4O4I - chains C and D of the 6 polymer chains in the assembly; structure by X-ray diffraction, 2.40 A resolution.

[Chain C]
Protein: Tubulin alpha-1B chain
Organism: Bos taurus
Reference sequence: P81947 (TBA1B_BOVIN); numbering as in UniProt (aligned over 1-451)
Amino-acid sequence (451 residues; numbered 1 to 451; the number before each row is that of its first residue):
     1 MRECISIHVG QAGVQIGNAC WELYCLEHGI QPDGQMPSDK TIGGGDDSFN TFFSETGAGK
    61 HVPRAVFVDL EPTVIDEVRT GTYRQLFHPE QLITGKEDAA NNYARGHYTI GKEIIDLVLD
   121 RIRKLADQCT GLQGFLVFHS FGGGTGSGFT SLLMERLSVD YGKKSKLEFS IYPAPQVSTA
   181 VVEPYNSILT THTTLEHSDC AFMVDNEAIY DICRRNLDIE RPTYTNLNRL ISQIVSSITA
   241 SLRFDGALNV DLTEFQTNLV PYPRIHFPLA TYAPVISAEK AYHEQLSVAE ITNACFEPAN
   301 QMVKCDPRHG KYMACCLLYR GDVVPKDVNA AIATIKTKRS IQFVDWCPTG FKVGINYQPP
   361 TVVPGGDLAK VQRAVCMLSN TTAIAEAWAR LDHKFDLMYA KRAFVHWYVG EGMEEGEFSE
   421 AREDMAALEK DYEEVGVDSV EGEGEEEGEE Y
Unresolved in the structure: 441-451
Bound ions: Ca2+: Asp39, Thr41, Gly44, Glu55
Ligand contacts: GTP (guanosine-5'-triphosphate): Gly10, Gln11, Ala12, Gln15, Ile16, Asp69, Asp98, Ala99, Ala100, Asn101, Asn102, Ser140, Gly142, Gly143, Gly144, Thr145, Gly146, Ile171, Pro173, Val177, Ser178, Thr179, Glu183, Asn206, Tyr224, Leu227, Asn228, Ile231

[Chain D]
Protein: Tubulin beta-2B chain
Organism: Bos taurus
Reference sequence: Q6B856 (TBB2B_BOVIN); the author numbering skips numbers that UniProt does not, so the offset changes along the chain: 1-42 = UniProt 1-42; 45-360 = UniProt 43-358; 369-455 = UniProt 359-445
Amino-acid sequence (445 residues; each row starts with the number of its first residue; note: 10 numbers in that range are skipped by the numbering (no residue carries them; nothing is unmodelled there)):
     1 MREIVHIQAG QCGNQIGAKF WEVISDEHGI DPTGSYHGDS DL
    45 QLERINVYYN EATGNKYVPR AILVDLEPGT MDSVRSGPFG QIFRPDNFVF GQSGAGNNWA
   105 KGHYTEGAEL VDSVLDVVRK ESESCDCLQG FQLTHSLGGG TGSGMGTLLI SKIREEYPDR
   165 IMNTFSVMPS PKVSDTVVEP YNATLSVHQL VENTDETYCI DNEALYDICF RTLKLTTPTY
   225 GDLNHLVSAT MSGVTTCLRF PGQLNADLRK LAVNMVPFPR LHFFMPGFAP LTSRGSQQYR
   285 ALTVPELTQQ MFDSKNMMAA CDPRHGRYLT VAAIFRGRMS MKEVDEQMLN VQNKNSSYFV
   345 EWIPNNVKTA VCDIPP
   369 RGLKMSATFI GNSTAIQELF KRISEQFTAM FRRKAFLHWY TGEGMDEMEF TEAESNMNDL
   429 VSEYQQYQDA TADEQGEFEE EEGEDEA
Unresolved in the structure: 442-455
Swiss-Prot annotation at these positions:
  - motif: Met1 to Ile4 (MREI motif)
  - binding site (GTP): Gln11, Glu71, Ser140, Gly144, Thr145, Gly146, Asn206, Asn228
  - binding site (Mg(2+)): Glu71
  - modified residue: Ser40 (Phosphoserine), Thr57 (Phosphothreonine), Lys60 (N6-acetyllysine), Ser174 (Phosphoserine), Thr287 (Phosphothreonine), Thr292 (Phosphothreonine), Arg320 (Omega-N-methylarginine), Glu448 (5-glutamyl polyglutamate)
  - cross-link (Glycyl lysine isopeptide (Lys-Gly)): Lys60 (interchain with G-Cter in ubiquitin), Lys326 (interchain with G-Cter in ubiquitin)
Bound ions: Mg2+: Gln11 (together with GDP)
Ligand contacts:
  - epothilone a (EP): Cys213, Leu217, Leu219, Asp226, His229, Leu230, Ala233, Phe272, Pro274, Leu275, Thr276, Arg278, Gln281, Arg284, Ala285, Leu286, Leu371
  - GDP (guanosine-5'-diphosphate): Ala9, Gly10, Gln11, Cys12, Gln15, Ile16, Asp69, Asn101, Ser140, Gly142, Gly143, Gly144, Thr145, Gly146, Val171, Pro173, Val177, Ser178, Glu183, Asn206, Leu209, Tyr224, Leu227, Asn228

[How chain C and chain D interact]
Pairs across the interface - 54 pairs, chain C then chain D:
  Gln11(C) - Gln247(D)  hydrogen bond
  Lys96(C) - Arg2(D)
  Lys96(C) - Asp130(D)  salt bridge
  Glu97(C) - Arg2(D)  salt bridge
  Glu97(C) - Cys131(D)
  Glu97(C) - Arg164(D)  salt bridge
  Glu97(C) - Arg253(D)  salt bridge
  Asp98(C) - Asp251(D)
  Asp98(C) - Lys254(D)  salt bridge
  Ala100(C) - Arg253(D)
  Ala100(C) - Lys254(D)
  Ala100(C) - Val257(D)
  Asn101(C) - Lys254(D)
  Arg105(C) - Arg253(D)
  Pro175(C) - Asn349(D)
  Ser178(C) - Lys352(D)  hydrogen bond
  Thr179(C) - Gln247(D)
  Thr179(C) - Leu248(D)
  Thr179(C) - Asn258(D)  hydrogen bond (backbone-side chain)
  Ala180(C) - Asn258(D)
  Ala180(C) - Lys352(D)
  Val181(C) - Asn258(D)  hydrogen bond (backbone-side chain)
  Val181(C) - Ile347(D)  hydrophobic
  Val181(C) - Asn349(D)
  Val182(C) - Val257(D)  hydrophobic
  Tyr210(C) - Asp329(D)
  Glu220(C) - Lys326(D)
  Arg221(C) - Met325(D)  hydrogen bond
  Arg221(C) - Asp329(D)  salt bridge
  Tyr224(C) - Gln247(D)
  Lys394(C) - Asn349(D)
  Leu397(C) - Trp346(D)
  Leu397(C) - Pro348(D)  hydrophobic
  Leu397(C) - Ala440(D)  hydrophobic
  Met398(C) - Trp346(D)  hydrogen bond (backbone-backbone)
  Met398(C) - Pro348(D)
  Lys401(C) - Phe262(D)
  Lys401(C) - Trp346(D)
  Lys401(C) - Thr439(D)  hydrogen bond (side chain-backbone)
  Ala403(C) - Pro261(D)
  Ala403(C) - Phe262(D)  hydrophobic
  Phe404(C) - Val257(D)
  Phe404(C) - Asn258(D)
  Phe404(C) - Val260(D)
  Phe404(C) - Pro261(D)  hydrogen bond (backbone-backbone)
  Phe404(C) - Thr314(D)
  Phe404(C) - Ile347(D)  hydrophobic
  His406(C) - Val260(D)  hydrogen bond (side chain-backbone)
  His406(C) - Pro261(D)
  His406(C) - Phe262(D)
  His406(C) - Pro263(D)
  Trp407(C) - Ala256(D)
  Trp407(C) - Val257(D)  hydrophobic
  Trp407(C) - Val260(D)  hydrogen bond (side chain-backbone)
Also at the interface, not in a pair above, chain C (26 interface residues in all): Arg402
Also at the interface, not in a pair above, chain D (31 interface residues in all): Ser324, Glu345, Asn350, Ala438

[In short]
26 residues of chain C face 31 of chain D across their interface, with 10 hydrogen bonds and 6 salt bridges.
Polar contacts include Lys96(C)-Asp130(D), Glu97(C)-Arg2(D) and Glu97(C)-Arg164(D). Bound to chain C: GTP.
Ligands of chain D: GDP and epothilone a.
Here chain C is Tubulin alpha-1B chain and chain D is Tubulin beta-2B chain, both from Bos taurus. Entry 4O4I
(Tubulin-Laulimalide-Epothilone A complex) was determined by X-ray diffraction, deposited together with 4O4J,
4O4L and 4O4H.
